Entry 7D06 (electron microscopy, 3.10 A resolution); this record covers chains A and D of the 12 polymer chains in the assembly.

== Chain A (and D) ==
Molecule: Intermembrane phospholipid transport system permease protein MlaE
Source organism: Acinetobacter baumannii
Notes: chain D of this document is another copy of the same molecule, construct and numbering; everything in this record applies to it too
UniProtKB: V5V9F4 (V5V9F4_ACIBA); residues 1-258 here = UniProt positions 1-258
Sequence (258 residues; each row starts with the number of its first residue):
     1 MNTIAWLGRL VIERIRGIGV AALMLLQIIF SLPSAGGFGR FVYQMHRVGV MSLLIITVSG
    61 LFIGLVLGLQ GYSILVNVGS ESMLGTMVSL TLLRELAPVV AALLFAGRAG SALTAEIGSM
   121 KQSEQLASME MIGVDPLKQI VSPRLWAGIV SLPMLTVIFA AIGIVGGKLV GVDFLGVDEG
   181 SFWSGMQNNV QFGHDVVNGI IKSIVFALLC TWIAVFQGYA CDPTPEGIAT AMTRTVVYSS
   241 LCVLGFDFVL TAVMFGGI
Unresolved in the structure: 257-258

== Chain A / chain D interface ==
Contacting residue pairs (38; chain A residue first):
  S59(A) - L241(D)
  S59(A) - L244(D)
  F62(A) - L244(D)
  F62(A) - G245(D)
  V66(A) - E95(D)
  V66(A) - F248(D)  hydrophobic
  L69(A) - F248(D)  hydrophobic
  L69(A) - A252(D)  hydrophobic
  Q70(A) - R94(D)
  Q70(A) - E95(D)
  Q70(A) - F255(D)
  R94(A) - Q70(D)
  E95(A) - V66(D)
  E95(A) - Q70(D)
  L104(A) - S240(D)
  G107(A) - V236(D)
  R108(A) - V237(D)
  S111(A) - T233(D)
  A115(A) - A229(D)  hydrophobic
  A229(A) - A115(D)  hydrophobic
  A229(A) - M232(D)
  M232(A) - A229(D)
  M232(A) - M232(D)  hydrophobic
  M232(A) - T233(D)
  T233(A) - S111(D)
  T233(A) - M232(D)
  V236(A) - G107(D)
  V237(A) - R108(D)
  S240(A) - L104(D)
  L241(A) - S59(D)
  L244(A) - S59(D)
  L244(A) - F62(D)
  G245(A) - F62(D)
  F248(A) - L65(D)  hydrophobic
  F248(A) - V66(D)  hydrophobic
  T251(A) - L69(D)
  A252(A) - L69(D)  hydrophobic
  F255(A) - Q70(D)
Interface residues without a listed pair, chain A (34 interface residues in all): I55, V58, I63, L65, S73, A112, Q122, P225, D247
Interface residues without a listed pair, chain D (34 interface residues in all): I55, V58, I63, S73, A112, Q122, P225, D247, T251

== Summary ==
The chain A/chain D interface involves 34 residues from each chain.
Both chains are Intermembrane phospholipid transport system permease protein MlaE (Acinetobacter baumannii).
Entry 7D06 (Cryo EM structure of the nucleotide free Acinetobacter MlaFEDB complex) was determined by electron
microscopy (same publication as 7D08, 7D09 and 7D0A).
